5VJ1 - chains A and E of the 4 polymer chains in the assembly; structure by X-ray diffraction, 3.00 A resolution.

# Chain A
Name: MdcA
Source organism: Pseudomonas aeruginosa (strain ATCC 15692 / DSM 22644 / CIP 104116 / JCM 14847 / LMG 12228 / 1C / PRS 101 / PAO1)
UniProt: Q9I6T0 (Q9I6T0_PSEAE); numbering as in UniProt (aligned over 1-554)
Sequence (554 residues; row label = number of the first residue in the row):
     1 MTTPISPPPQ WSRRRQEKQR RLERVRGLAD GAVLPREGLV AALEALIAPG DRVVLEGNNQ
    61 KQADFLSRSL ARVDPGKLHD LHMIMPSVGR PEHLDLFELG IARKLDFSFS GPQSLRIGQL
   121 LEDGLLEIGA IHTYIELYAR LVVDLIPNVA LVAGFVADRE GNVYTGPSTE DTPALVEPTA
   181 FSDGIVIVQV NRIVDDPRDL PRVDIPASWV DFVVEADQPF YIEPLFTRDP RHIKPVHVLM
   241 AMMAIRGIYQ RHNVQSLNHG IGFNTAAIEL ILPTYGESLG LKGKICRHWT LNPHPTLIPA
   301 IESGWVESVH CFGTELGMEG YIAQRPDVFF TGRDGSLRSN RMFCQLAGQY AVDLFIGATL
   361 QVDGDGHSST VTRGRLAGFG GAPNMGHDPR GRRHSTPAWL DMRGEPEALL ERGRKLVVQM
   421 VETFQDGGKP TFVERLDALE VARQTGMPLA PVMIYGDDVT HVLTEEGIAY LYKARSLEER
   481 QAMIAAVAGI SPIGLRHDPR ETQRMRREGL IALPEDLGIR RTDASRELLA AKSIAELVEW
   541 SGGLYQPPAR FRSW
Not modelled in the structure: 1-6
From the paper describing this entry:
  - catalytic residues: Tyr134, Asn258, Ile261, Gly381 (proposed by the authors, not directly observed)
  - mutagenesis - R341E: abolished growth in response to malonate
  - mutagenesis - E466A, I490A, R521A: unchanged binding to MdcC
  - mutagenesis - R500A: unchanged binding to MdcE (chain E)

# Chain E
Name: MdcE
Source organism: Pseudomonas aeruginosa
Notes: EC 2.1.3.10
UniProt: A0A0C6EV56 (A0A0C6EV56_PSEAI); residue numbers follow UniProt; this construct covers 1-268
Sequence (284 residues; numbered -15 to 268; the number before each row is that of its first residue; numbers below 1 keep their minus sign (Met-15 is residue -15)):
   -15 MGSSHHHHHH SQDPNSMSQP FASRGLAWFQ ALAGSLAPRP GDPASLRVAD AELDGYPVRF
    45 LAVVPDPDNP FPRARQGEVG LLEGWGLAAA VDEALEADRE APRKRALLAI VDVPSQAYGR
   105 REEALGIHQA LAGAVDAYAR ARLAGHPLIG LLVGKAMSGA FLAHGYQANR LIALHDPGVM
   165 VHAMGKAAAA RITLRSVEEL EALAAKVPPM AYDIDSYASL GLLWRTLPVE TVEVPSTADL
   225 VRVRTCLGEA LADILGGPRD LGGRLGAANR EASARVRRLL REQW
Not modelled in the structure: -15 to 5
Differences from the reference sequence: initiating methionine (-15); expression tag (-14 to 0)
Ligand contacts: coenzyme A (COA): Ser142, Ala167, Met168, Ile176, Thr177
From the paper describing this entry:
  - catalytic residues: Gln100, Ser142
  - mutagenesis - Q100E (10-fold), S142A (10-fold): decreased catalytic activity
  - mutagenesis - Y102F: unchanged catalytic activity
  - mutagenesis - Q100E/Y102F: abolished catalytic activity
  - catalytic residues: Tyr102 (proposed by the authors, not directly observed)

# Chain A / chain E interface
Residue-residue contacts - 16 pairs, chain A then chain E:
  Arg251(A) - Arg262(E)
  Arg500(A) - Ala236(E)
  Arg500(A) - Asp237(E)  hydrogen bond (side chain-backbone)
  Arg500(A) - Leu239(E)  hydrogen bond (side chain-backbone)
  Arg500(A) - Gly240(E)
  Arg500(A) - Gly241(E)
  Arg500(A) - Pro242(E)
  Glu501(A) - Pro242(E)
  Gln503(A) - Gly246(E)
  Gln503(A) - Leu249(E)
  Arg506(A) - Arg262(E)
  Arg507(A) - Arg261(E)
  Arg507(A) - Arg262(E)
  Arg507(A) - Arg265(E)
  Glu508(A) - Arg265(E)  salt bridge
  Asp516(A) - Arg262(E)
Also at the interface, not in a pair above, chain A (9 interface residues in all): Arg504
Also at the interface, not in a pair above, chain E (13 interface residues in all): Ile238, Gly250

# Overview
Chain A and chain E form an interface of 9 and 13 residues respectively, with 2 hydrogen bonds and 1 salt
bridge. Polar pairs include Glu508(A)-Arg265(E), Arg500(A)-Asp237(E) and Arg500(A)-Leu239(E). From the paper:
catalytic residues Tyr134(A), Asn258(A) and Gln100(E) among others; Q100E and S142A of chain E reduce
catalytic activity; 9 substitutions were tested in all.
Here chain A is MdcA (Pseudomonas aeruginosa (strain ATCC 15692 / DSM 22644 / CIP 104116 / JCM 14847 / LMG
12228 / 1C / PRS 101 / PAO1)) and chain E is MdcE (Pseudomonas aeruginosa). Entry 5VJ1 (Crystal structure of a
Pseudomonas malonate decarboxylase hetero-tetramer in complex with coenzyme A) was determined by X-ray
diffraction together with 5VIP and 5VIT from the same study.
